8I03 - chains B and F of the 11 polymer chains in the assembly; structure by electron microscopy, 3.20 A resolution.

[Chain B]
Protein: Paired amphipathic helix protein pst3
From: Schizosaccharomyces pombe
UniProtKB: O74755 (PST3_SCHPO); numbering as in UniProt (aligned over 1-1154)
Sequence (1154 residues; numbered 1 to 1154; the number before each row is that of its first residue):
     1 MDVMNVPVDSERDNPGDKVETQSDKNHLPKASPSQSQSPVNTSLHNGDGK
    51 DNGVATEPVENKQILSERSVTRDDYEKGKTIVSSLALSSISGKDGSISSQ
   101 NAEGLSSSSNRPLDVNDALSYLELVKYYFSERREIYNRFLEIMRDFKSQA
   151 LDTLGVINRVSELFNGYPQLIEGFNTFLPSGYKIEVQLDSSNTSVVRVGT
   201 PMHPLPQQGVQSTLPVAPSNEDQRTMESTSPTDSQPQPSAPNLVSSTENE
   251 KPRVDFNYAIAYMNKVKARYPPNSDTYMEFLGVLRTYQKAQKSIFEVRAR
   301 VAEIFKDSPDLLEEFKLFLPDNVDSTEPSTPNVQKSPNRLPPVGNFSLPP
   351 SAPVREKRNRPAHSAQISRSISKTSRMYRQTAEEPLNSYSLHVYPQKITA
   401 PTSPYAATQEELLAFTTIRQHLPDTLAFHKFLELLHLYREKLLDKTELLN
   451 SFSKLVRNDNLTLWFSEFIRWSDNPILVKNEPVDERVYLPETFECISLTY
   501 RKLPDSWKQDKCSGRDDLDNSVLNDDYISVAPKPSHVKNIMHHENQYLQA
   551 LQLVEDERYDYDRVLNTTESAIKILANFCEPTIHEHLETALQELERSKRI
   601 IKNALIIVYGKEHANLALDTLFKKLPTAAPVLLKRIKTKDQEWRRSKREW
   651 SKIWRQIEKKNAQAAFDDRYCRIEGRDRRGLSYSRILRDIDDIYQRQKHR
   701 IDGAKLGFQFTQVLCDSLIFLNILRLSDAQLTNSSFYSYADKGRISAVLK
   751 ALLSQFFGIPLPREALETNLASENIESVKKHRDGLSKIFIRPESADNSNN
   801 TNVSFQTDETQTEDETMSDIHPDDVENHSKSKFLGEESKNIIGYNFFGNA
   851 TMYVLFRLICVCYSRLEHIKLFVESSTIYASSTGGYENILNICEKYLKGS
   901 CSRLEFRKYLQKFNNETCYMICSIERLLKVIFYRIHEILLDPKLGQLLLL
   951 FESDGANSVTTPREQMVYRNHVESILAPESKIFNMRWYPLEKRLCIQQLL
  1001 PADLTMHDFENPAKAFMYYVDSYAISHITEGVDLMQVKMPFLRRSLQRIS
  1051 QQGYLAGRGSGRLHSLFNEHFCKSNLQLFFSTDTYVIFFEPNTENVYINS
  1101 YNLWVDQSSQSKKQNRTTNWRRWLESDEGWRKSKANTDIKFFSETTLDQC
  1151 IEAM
Not modelled in the structure: 1-398, 762-833, 1045-1068, 1102-1105, 1126-1134, 1147-1154

[Chain F]
Protein: Transcriptional regulatory protein rxt2
From: Schizosaccharomyces pombe
UniProtKB: O94355 (RTX2_SCHPO); residue numbers follow UniProt; this construct covers 1-240
Sequence (240 residues; each row starts with the number of its first residue):
     1 MKQFEEQIERFKQALFEDSDASDSDSSIGEALTNRGLKRKKGSKNVYYGC
    51 VGNSSGSSIDIDYYNIGNTKRGVVSHFRRRIDPEWLDHDNPYNDINIAEI
   101 MSPLTKPQDLLTHPAISSIFEQNYLSILASSALEIISAEHKYTAHLEQLM
   151 VALLGDDPSLPGPPHEVFGISPEQCRELTITVQEALEKSKEFIRCWTNVR
   201 MDLLRAIRFKNKVIAYCQGEDYNGNTQVLSKNESDGKPNS
Not modelled in the structure: 229-240
Modified / non-standard residues: Ser-19, Ser-22, Ser-24, Ser-27 (phosphoserine; SEP)

[Chain B / chain F interface]
Pairs across the interface (76):
  Pro-401(B) / Ile-66(F)  hydrophobic
  Thr-402(B) / Tyr-64(F)
  Thr-402(B) / Asn-65(F)  hydrogen bond (backbone-backbone)
  Ser-403(B) / Glu-9(F)  hydrogen bond
  Ser-403(B) / Tyr-64(F)
  Pro-404(B) / Tyr-63(F)
  Pro-404(B) / Tyr-64(F)
  Tyr-405(B) / Lys-12(F)
  Tyr-405(B) / Gln-13(F)  hydrogen bond
  Tyr-405(B) / Phe-16(F)  hydrophobic
  Ala-406(B) / Glu-9(F)
  Ala-406(B) / Lys-12(F)
  Ala-407(B) / Ile-8(F)  hydrophobic
  Ala-407(B) / Glu-9(F)
  Ala-407(B) / Lys-12(F)
  Glu-411(B) / Lys-12(F)
  Leu-412(B) / Phe-4(F)  hydrophobic
  Leu-412(B) / Glu-5(F)
  Leu-412(B) / Ile-8(F)  hydrophobic
  Phe-415(B) / Ile-8(F)  hydrophobic
  Phe-428(B) / Phe-4(F)  hydrophobic
  Leu-435(B) / Phe-11(F)  hydrophobic
  Tyr-438(B) / Phe-11(F)  hydrophobic
  Tyr-438(B) / Leu-15(F)
  Arg-439(B) / Gln-7(F)  hydrogen bond
  Arg-439(B) / Arg-10(F)
  Arg-439(B) / Ala-14(F)
  Phe-468(B) / Phe-11(F)  hydrophobic
  Phe-468(B) / Leu-15(F)
  Ile-469(B) / Phe-11(F)  hydrophobic
  Arg-470(B) / Leu-15(F)
  Lys-533(B) / Tyr-48(F)
  Pro-534(B) / Tyr-48(F)  hydrogen bond (backbone-side chain)
  Ser-535(B) / Arg-35(F)
  Ile-540(B) / Ala-31(F)  hydrophobic
  Ile-540(B) / Lys-40(F)
  Met-541(B) / Gly-29(F)
  Met-541(B) / Glu-30(F)  hydrogen bond (backbone-backbone)
  His-542(B) / Ser-27(F)
  His-542(B) / Gly-29(F)
  His-542(B) / Glu-30(F)
  His-543(B) / Glu-30(F)  salt bridge
  Gln-546(B) / Asp-89(F)  hydrogen bond (side chain-backbone)
  Gln-546(B) / Pro-91(F)
  Tyr-547(B) / His-88(F)  hydrogen bond (side chain-backbone)
  Gln-549(B) / Ser-58(F)  hydrogen bond
  Ala-550(B) / Tyr-92(F)
  Leu-553(B) / Tyr-92(F)
  Glu-649(B) / Met-101(F)
  Trp-650(B) / Arg-71(F)
  Lys-652(B) / Ile-100(F)
  Lys-652(B) / Met-101(F)
  Lys-652(B) / Ala-115(F)
  Ile-653(B) / Ile-100(F)  hydrophobic
  Gln-656(B) / Ile-100(F)
  Ile-657(B) / Ile-95(F)  hydrophobic
  Lys-660(B) / Asp-94(F)  salt bridge
  Asn-661(B) / Pro-91(F)
  Tyr-670(B) / His-88(F)
  Glu-674(B) / His-88(F)
  Glu-674(B) / Asp-89(F)
  Arg-678(B) / Glu-84(F)
  Arg-678(B) / Trp-85(F)
  Arg-678(B) / Asp-89(F)  salt bridge
  Leu-681(B) / Glu-84(F)
  Phe-736(B) / Ile-81(F)  hydrophobic
  Arg-903(B) / His-88(F)
  Arg-926(B) / Glu-84(F)  hydrogen bond (side chain-backbone)
  Arg-926(B) / Leu-86(F)
  Arg-926(B) / Asp-89(F)  salt bridge
  Lys-929(B) / Asp-82(F)  hydrogen bond (side chain-backbone)
  Lys-929(B) / Pro-83(F)  hydrogen bond (side chain-backbone)
  Lys-929(B) / Trp-85(F)
  Lys-929(B) / Leu-86(F)
  Val-930(B) / Pro-83(F)  hydrophobic
  Arg-934(B) / Pro-83(F)
Interface residues without a listed pair, chain B (57 interface residues in all): Thr-408, Thr-416, Val-537, Arg-655, Lys-659, Ser-682, Arg-685, Arg-688, Glu-925, Tyr-933
Interface residues without a listed pair, chain F (49 interface residues in all): Ser-24, Ser-26, Leu-37, Val-74, Phe-77, Ile-97, Ser-118, Ile-119, Gln-122

[Overview]
Chain B and chain F form an interface of 57 and 49 residues respectively, with 12 hydrogen bonds and 4 salt
bridges. Among the polar pairs are His-543(B)/Glu-30(F), Lys-660(B)/Asp-94(F) and Arg-678(B)/Asp-89(F).
Chain B is Paired amphipathic helix protein pst3 and chain F is Transcriptional regulatory protein rxt2, both
from Schizosaccharomyces pombe; the structure, Cryo-EM structure of the SIN3L complex from S. pombe, was
determined by electron microscopy, deposited together with 8I02.
